PDB entry 5YJ1 | X-ray diffraction, 2.00 A resolution | chain A

# Chain A
Protein: Protein cereblon
Source organism: Mus musculus
Reference sequence: Q8C7D2 (CRBN_MOUSE); residues 322-430 here = UniProt positions 322-430
Chain sequence (111 residues; row label = number of the first residue in the row):
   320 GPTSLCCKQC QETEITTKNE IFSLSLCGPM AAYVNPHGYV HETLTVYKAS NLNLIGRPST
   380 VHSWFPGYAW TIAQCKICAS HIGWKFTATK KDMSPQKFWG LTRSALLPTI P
Disordered / not traced: 320, 349-359, 428-430
Sequence notes: expression tag (320-321)
UniProt features mapped onto this chain:
  - binding site (Zn(2+)): Cys326, Cys329, Cys394, Cys397
  - binding site ((S)-thalidomide): His381, Trp383, Trp389
Metal / ion sites: Zn2+: Cys326, Cys329, Cys394, Cys397
Ligand contacts: 6EL (2-[(3R)-2,6-bis(oxidanylidene)piperidin-3-yl]isoindole-1,3-dione): Val380, His381, Ser382, Trp383, Trp389, Trp403, Phe405
What the authors report for this chain:
  - binding site for 6EL: His381, Trp383, Trp389, Trp403
  - conformationally variable residues (loop rearrangement): Ser344 to Val359

# In short
Bound to chain A: compound 6EL. Cys326, Cys329, Cys394 and Cys397 coordinate Zn2+. Curated annotation
(UniProt) lists 4 Zn2+-binding residues and 3 (S)-thalidomide-binding residues. The paper reports a binding
site for 6EL at His381, Trp383 and Trp389 among others; conformational variability at Ser344.
Chain A is Protein cereblon (Mus musculus); the structure, Mouse Cereblon thalidomide binding domain complexed
with R-form thalidomide, was determined by X-ray diffraction, deposited together with 5YIZ and 5YJ0.
